4GVS - chains B and C of the 3 polymer chains in the assembly; structure by X-ray diffraction, 1.75 A resolution.

[Chain B (and C)]
Protein: Methenyltetrahydromethanopterin cyclohydrolase
Organism: Archaeoglobus fulgidus
Notes: EC 3.5.4.27; chain C of this document is another copy of the same molecule, construct and numbering; everything in this record applies to it too
Reference sequence: O28344 (MCH_ARCFU); residues 1-316 here = UniProt positions 1-316
Chain sequence (316 residues; numbered 1 to 316; the number before each row is that of its first residue):
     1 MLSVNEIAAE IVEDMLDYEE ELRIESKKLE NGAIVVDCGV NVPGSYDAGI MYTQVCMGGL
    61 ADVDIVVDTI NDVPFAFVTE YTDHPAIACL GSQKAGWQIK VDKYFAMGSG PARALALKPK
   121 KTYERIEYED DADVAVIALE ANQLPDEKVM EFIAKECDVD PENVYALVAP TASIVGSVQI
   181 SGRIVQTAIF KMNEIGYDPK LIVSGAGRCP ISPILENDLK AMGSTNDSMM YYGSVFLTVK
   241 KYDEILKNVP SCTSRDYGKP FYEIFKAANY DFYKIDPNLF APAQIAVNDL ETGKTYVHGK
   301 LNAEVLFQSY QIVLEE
Unresolved in the structure: 316
Sequence notes: engineered mutation Gln-186 (Glu in O28344)
Small-molecule neighbours: N5-formyl-tetrahydromethanopterin (F4M; 1-[4-({(1R)-1-[(6S,7R)-2-amino-5-formyl-7-methyl-4-oxo-1,4,5,6,7,8-hexahydropteridin-6-yl]ethyl}amino)phenyl]-1-deoxy-5 -O-{5-O-[(R)-{[(1R)-1,3-dicarboxypropyl]oxy}(hydroxy)phosphoryl]-alpha-D-ribofuranosyl}-D-ribitol): Lys-94, Ala-95, Gly-96, Met-107, Ser-109, Pro-119, Lys-121, Glu-140, Thr-171, Ile-180, Arg-183, Gln-186, Thr-187, Phe-190, Glu-194, Met-222, Thr-225, Asn-226, Met-229, Phe-272, Tyr-273, Pro-277, Phe-280

[How chain B and chain C interact]
Contacting residue pairs (55):
  Met-1(B) with Glu-20(C), hydrogen bond (backbone-side chain)
  Leu-2(B) with Glu-20(C); Glu-21(C)
  Ile-7(B) with Glu-21(C)
  Asp-62(B) with Asp-47(C)
  Val-66(B) with Val-66(C), hydrophobic
  Thr-79(B) with Val-66(C); Val-67(C), hydrogen bond (side chain-backbone)
  Glu-80(B) with Val-67(C)
  Tyr-81(B) with Tyr-46(C), hydrophobic; Asp-47(C), hydrogen bond; Ile-50(C); Ile-65(C), hydrophobic
  Asp-83(B) with Arg-23(C), salt bridge; Gly-44(C); Ser-45(C); Tyr-46(C), hydrogen bond (side chain-backbone)
  His-84(B) with Glu-20(C); Glu-21(C); Arg-23(C)
  Val-203(B) with Arg-23(C), hydrogen bond (backbone-side chain)
  Ala-206(B) with Val-67(C), hydrophobic
  Gly-207(B) with Val-67(C)
  Arg-208(B) with Val-67(C), hydrogen bond (side chain-backbone); Asp-68(C), salt bridge
  Ser-234(B) with Pro-74(C)
  Val-235(B) with Pro-74(C)
  Phe-236(B) with Tyr-46(C); Pro-74(C); Phe-75(C), hydrophobic
  Gln-284(B) with Thr-69(C); Asp-72(C), hydrogen bond (side chain-backbone); Pro-74(C)
  Ala-286(B) with Pro-74(C)
  Asn-288(B) with Pro-213(C); Ile-214(C)
  Leu-290(B) with Ile-214(C), hydrophobic
  Glu-291(B) with Glu-216(C)
  Thr-292(B) with Glu-216(C)
  Gly-293(B) with Ile-214(C); Leu-215(C); Glu-216(C); Gln-311(C)
  Lys-294(B) with Gln-311(C)
  Thr-295(B) with Pro-213(C); Gln-311(C), hydrogen bond (backbone-backbone); Ile-312(C); Val-313(C), hydrogen bond (backbone-backbone)
  Tyr-296(B) with Val-313(C)
  Val-297(B) with Val-73(C), hydrophobic; Ile-312(C), hydrophobic; Val-313(C), hydrogen bond (backbone-backbone); Leu-314(C), hydrophobic; Glu-315(C)
  His-298(B) with Glu-315(C), salt bridge
Also at the interface, not in a pair above, chain B (38 interface residues in all): Gly-59, Leu-60, Asp-68, Ser-204, Gly-205, Ile-285, Asp-289, Gly-299, Leu-301
Also at the interface, not in a pair above, chain C (27 interface residues in all): Tyr-310

[Summary]
38 residues of chain B face 27 of chain C across their interface, with 10 hydrogen bonds and 3 salt bridges.
Polar pairs include Asp-83(B)/Arg-23(C), Arg-208(B)/Asp-68(C) and His-298(B)/Glu-315(C). Ligands of chain B:
N5-formyl-tetrahydromethanopterin.
Both chains are Methenyltetrahydromethanopterin cyclohydrolase (Archaeoglobus fulgidus). Entry 4GVS (X-ray
structure of the Archaeoglobus fulgidus methenyl-tetrahydromethanopterin cyclohydrolase in complex with
N5-formyl-tetrahydromethanopterin) was determined by X-ray diffraction together with 4GVQ and 4GVR from the
same study.
